PDB entry 8X99 | electron microscopy, 3.38 A resolution | chains A and B of the 3 polymer chains in the assembly

[Chain A]
Molecule: Capsid protein VP1
Organism: Coxsackievirus A16
Reference sequence: A0A2S1BJ89 (A0A2S1BJ89_9ENTO); residues 1-297 here correspond to UniProt positions 566-862 (UniProt number = residue number + 565)
Chain sequence (297 residues; numbered 1 to 297; the number before each row is that of its first residue):
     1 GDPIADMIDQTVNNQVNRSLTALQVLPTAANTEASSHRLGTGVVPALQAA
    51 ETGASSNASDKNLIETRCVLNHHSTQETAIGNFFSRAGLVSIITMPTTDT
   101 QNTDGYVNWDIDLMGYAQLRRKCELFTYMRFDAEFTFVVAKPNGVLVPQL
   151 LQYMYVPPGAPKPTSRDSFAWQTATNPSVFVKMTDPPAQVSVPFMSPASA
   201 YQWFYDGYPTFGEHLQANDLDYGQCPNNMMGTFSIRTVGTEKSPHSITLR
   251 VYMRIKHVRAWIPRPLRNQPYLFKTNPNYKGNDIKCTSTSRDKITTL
Unresolved in the structure: 1-61, 97-103, 209-228, 297

[Chain B]
Molecule: Capsid protein VP2
Organism: Coxsackievirus A16
Reference sequence: A0A2S1BJ89 (A0A2S1BJ89_9ENTO); residues 1-254 here correspond to UniProt positions 70-323 (UniProt number = residue number + 69)
Chain sequence (254 residues; row label = number of the first residue in the row):
     1 SPSAEACGYSDRVAQLTIGNSTITTQEAANIVIAYGEWPEYCPDTDATAV
    51 DKPTRPDVSVNRFFTLDTKSWAKDSKGWYWKFPDVLTEVGVFGQNAQFHY
   101 LYRSGFCVHVQCNASKFHQGALLVAVLPEYVLGTIAGGTGNENSHPPYAT
   151 TQPGQVGAVLTHPYVLDAGIPLSQLTVCPHQWINLRTNNCATIIVPYMNT
   201 VPFDSALNHCNFGLLVIPVVPLDFNAGATSEIPITVTIAPMCAEFAGLRQ
   251 AVKQ
Unresolved in the structure: 1-19, 27-29, 43-59, 134-152, 248-254

[Chain A / chain B interface]
Contacting residue pairs (43; chain A residue first):
  Tyr128(A) - Glu129(B)  hydrogen bond
  Tyr128(A) - Met198(B)
  Tyr128(A) - Thr200(B)
  Ala198(A) - Thr200(B)
  Ser199(A) - Thr200(B)  hydrogen bond (side chain-backbone)
  Ala200(A) - Thr200(B)
  Gln202(A) - Glu129(B)
  Gln202(A) - Thr200(B)
  Phe204(A) - Glu129(B)
  Phe204(A) - Val131(B)  hydrophobic
  Tyr205(A) - His209(B)
  Asp206(A) - Lys81(B)  salt bridge
  Asp206(A) - Glu129(B)
  Asp206(A) - Tyr130(B)
  Asp206(A) - Cys210(B)
  Gly207(A) - Asn208(B)
  Ile262(A) - Tyr35(B)
  Ile262(A) - Pro128(B)  hydrophobic
  Arg264(A) - Pro128(B)  hydrogen bond (side chain-backbone)
  Arg264(A) - Glu129(B)  hydrogen bond (side chain-backbone)
  Pro265(A) - Ile170(B)
  Pro265(A) - Gln174(B)
  Pro265(A) - Val177(B)  hydrophobic
  Leu266(A) - Pro171(B)
  Leu266(A) - Gln174(B)
  Arg267(A) - Ala168(B)
  Arg267(A) - Gly169(B)
  Asn268(A) - Gly169(B)  hydrogen bond (backbone-backbone)
  Asn268(A) - Pro171(B)
  Gln269(A) - Val165(B)
  Gln269(A) - Gly169(B)
  Pro277(A) - Gly133(B)
  Pro277(A) - Ala168(B)
  Asn278(A) - Gly133(B)
  Tyr279(A) - His162(B)  hydrogen bond
  Tyr279(A) - Asp167(B)  hydrogen bond
  Tyr279(A) - Ala168(B)
  Tyr279(A) - Gly169(B)
  Gly281(A) - His162(B)
  Ile284(A) - His162(B)
  Ile284(A) - Tyr164(B)  hydrophobic
  Thr287(A) - Tyr164(B)  hydrogen bond
  Thr287(A) - Pro171(B)
Other interface residues (no listed pair), chain A (25 interface residues in all): Tyr208, Pro263, Cys286
Other interface residues (no listed pair), chain B (28 interface residues in all): Leu127, Leu132, Leu175, Cys178, Asn199, Val201

[In short]
Chain A and chain B form an interface of 25 and 28 residues respectively; the contacts include 8 hydrogen
bonds and 1 salt bridge. Polar pairs include Asp206(A)-Lys81(B), Tyr128(A)-Glu129(B) and Ser199(A)-Thr200(B).
Here chain A is Capsid protein VP1 and chain B is Capsid protein VP2, both from Coxsackievirus A16. Entry 8X99
(Cryo-EM structure of coxsackievirus A16 A-particle in complex with Fab h1A6.2) was determined by electron
microscopy together with 8X95, 8X96, 8X97, 8X98, 8X9A, 8X9B, 8YTB and 8YTJ from the same study.
